Entry 7TYV (electron microscopy, 2.80 A resolution); this record covers chains G and K of the 12 polymer chains in the assembly.

[Chain G]
Protein: 25.10C Fab Heavy Chain
Source organism: Homo sapiens
Notes: antibody fragment or engineered binder
Sequence (226 residues; numbered 1 to 226; the number before each row is that of its first residue):
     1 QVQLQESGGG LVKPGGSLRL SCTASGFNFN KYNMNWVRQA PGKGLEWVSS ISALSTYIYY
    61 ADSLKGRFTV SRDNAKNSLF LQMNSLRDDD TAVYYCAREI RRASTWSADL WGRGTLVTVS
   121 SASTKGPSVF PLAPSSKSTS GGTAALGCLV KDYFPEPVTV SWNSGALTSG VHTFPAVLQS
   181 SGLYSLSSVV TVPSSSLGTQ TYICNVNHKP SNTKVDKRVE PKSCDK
Not modelled in the structure: 1-2, 134-146, 223-226
Cystine bridges: Cys22-Cys96, Cys148-Cys204

[Chain K]
Protein: 25.10C Fab Light Chain
Source organism: Homo sapiens
Notes: antibody fragment or engineered binder
Sequence (233 residues; each row starts with the number of its first residue; numbers below 1 keep their minus sign (Met-21 is residue -21)):
   -21 METDTLLLWV LLLWVPGSTG DDIQMTQSPS SLSASVGDRV IITCRASQSI SSSLNWYQQK
    39 PGKAPKLLIY AAVNLETGVP SRFSGSGFGT DFTLAISNVQ PEDFATYYCQ QSDTRTFGRG
    99 TKLDVKRTVA APSVFIFPPS DEQLKSGTAS VVCLLNNFYP REAKVQWKVD NALQSGNSQE
   159 SVTEQDSKDS TYSLSSTLTL SKADYEKHKV YACEVTHQGL SSPVTKSFNR GEC
Not modelled in the structure: -21 to 0, 210-211
Cystine bridges: Cys22-Cys87, Cys131-Cys191

[Interface between chain G and chain K]
Residue-residue contacts (44):
  Gln39(G) - Gln37(K)  hydrogen bond
  Gly44(G) - Tyr86(K)
  Leu45(G) - Pro43(K)  hydrophobic
  Leu45(G) - Phe95(K)  hydrophobic
  Trp47(G) - Thr92(K)
  Trp47(G) - Arg93(K)
  Glu99(G) - Arg93(K)  salt bridge
  Arg102(G) - Tyr48(K)
  Arg102(G) - Glu54(K)  salt bridge
  Ala103(G) - Ala49(K)  hydrophobic
  Thr105(G) - Ser90(K)
  Trp106(G) - Asn33(K)  hydrogen bond (backbone-side chain)
  Trp106(G) - Ser90(K)
  Trp106(G) - Arg93(K)
  Ser107(G) - Asn33(K)
  Ser107(G) - Leu45(K)
  Ala108(G) - Tyr35(K)  hydrogen bond (backbone-side chain)
  Ala108(G) - Leu45(K)
  Trp111(G) - Tyr35(K)
  Trp111(G) - Ala42(K)  hydrophobic
  Trp111(G) - Pro43(K)
  Gly112(G) - Ala42(K)
  Phe130(G) - Glu120(K)
  Phe130(G) - Gln121(K)
  Pro131(G) - Ser118(K)  hydrogen bond (backbone-side chain)
  Pro131(G) - Glu120(K)
  Leu132(G) - Phe115(K)  hydrophobic
  Ala133(G) - Phe115(K)
  Ala133(G) - Pro116(K)
  Leu149(G) - Ser128(K)
  Lys151(G) - Thr177(K)
  His172(G) - Asn134(K)  hydrogen bond
  His172(G) - Asn135(K)
  His172(G) - Ser171(K)  hydrogen bond
  Thr173(G) - Thr161(K)
  Phe174(G) - Leu132(K)  hydrophobic
  Phe174(G) - Ser171(K)
  Phe174(G) - Leu172(K)
  Phe174(G) - Ser173(K)
  Pro175(G) - Ser159(K)  hydrogen bond (backbone-side chain)
  Pro175(G) - Val160(K)
  Val177(G) - Glu158(K)
  Val177(G) - Ser159(K)
  Val189(G) - Leu132(K)  hydrophobic
Also at the interface, not in a pair above, chain G (33 interface residues in all): Val37, Lys43, Glu46, Ser50, Tyr59, Tyr95, Leu178, Gln179
Also at the interface, not in a pair above, chain K (37 interface residues in all): Ser30, Ser31, Lys41, Asn52, Arg97, Gln157

[In short]
The interface between chain G and chain K involves 33 residues on one side and 37 on the other, with 7
hydrogen bonds and 2 salt bridges. Polar pairs include Glu99(G)-Arg93(K), Arg102(G)-Glu54(K) and
Gln39(G)-Gln37(K).
Here chain G is 25.10C Fab Heavy Chain and chain K is 25.10C Fab Light Chain, both from Homo sapiens. Entry
7TYV (Structure of Lassa Virus glycoprotein (Josiah) bound to Fab 25.10C) was determined by electron
microscopy, deposited together with 7S8G.
